Entry 3R9J (X-ray diffraction, 4.30 A resolution (low resolution: residue-level contacts below are approximate; hydrogen-bond / salt-bridge calls are withheld)); this record covers chains A and B of the 4 polymer chains in the assembly.

== Chain A (and B) ==
Name: Septum site-determining protein minD
Organism: Escherichia coli
Notes: chain B of this document is another copy of the same molecule, construct and numbering; everything in this record applies to it too
UniProt: P0AEZ3 (MIND_ECOLI); residues 1-260 here = UniProt positions 1-260
Chain sequence (260 residues; numbered 1 to 260; the number before each row is that of its first residue):
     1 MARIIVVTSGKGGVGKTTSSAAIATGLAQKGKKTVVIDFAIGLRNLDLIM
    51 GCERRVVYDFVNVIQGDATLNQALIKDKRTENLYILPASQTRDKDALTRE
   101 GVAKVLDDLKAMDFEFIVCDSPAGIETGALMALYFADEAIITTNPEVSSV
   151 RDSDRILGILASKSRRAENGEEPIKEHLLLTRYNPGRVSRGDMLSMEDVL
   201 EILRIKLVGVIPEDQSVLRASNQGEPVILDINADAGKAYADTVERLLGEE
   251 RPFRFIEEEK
Disordered / not traced: 1, 163-169, 259-260 (chain B: 1, 165-171, 259-260)
Construct notes: engineered mutation A40 (Asp in P0AEZ3)
Ligand contacts:
  - ADP (adenosine-5'-diphosphate), molecule 1: K11, G12, E146, S148
  - ADP, molecule 2: G12, G13, V14, G15, K16, T17, T18, T181, R182, I211, P212, E213, D214, V217, A235
Curated features (UniProtKB/Swiss-Prot):
  - binding site (ATP): K11 to T18

== Interface between chain A and chain B ==
Contacting residue pairs (56):
  G10(A) - L43(B)
  K11(A) - N45(B)
  G12(A) - G12(B)
  G12(A) - G13(B)
  G13(A) - G12(B)
  G13(A) - G13(B)
  I41(A) - E126(B)
  G42(A) - I125(B)
  G42(A) - R155(B)
  L43(A) - G10(B)
  L43(A) - D152(B)
  R44(A) - R151(B)
  N45(A) - K11(B)
  N45(A) - S148(B)
  N45(A) - D152(B)
  D47(A) - R151(B)
  L48(A) - V147(B)
  L48(A) - S148(B)
  L48(A) - R151(B)
  I49(A) - S148(B)
  Q90(A) - R155(B)
  R92(A) - I125(B)
  R92(A) - R155(B)
  I125(A) - G42(B)
  P145(A) - L218(B)
  E146(A) - L218(B)
  E146(A) - S221(B)
  V147(A) - L48(B)
  S148(A) - N45(B)
  S148(A) - L48(B)
  S148(A) - I49(B)
  R151(A) - R44(B)
  R151(A) - D47(B)
  R151(A) - L48(B)
  D152(A) - L43(B)
  D152(A) - N45(B)
  R155(A) - G42(B)
  R155(A) - Q90(B)
  R182(A) - R182(B)
  R187(A) - Q215(B)
  R187(A) - L218(B)
  R190(A) - Q215(B)
  D192(A) - L218(B)
  D192(A) - R219(B)
  D192(A) - N222(B)
  M193(A) - L218(B)
  Q215(A) - R187(B)
  Q215(A) - R190(B)
  L218(A) - P145(B)
  L218(A) - E146(B)
  L218(A) - R187(B)
  L218(A) - D192(B)
  L218(A) - M193(B)
  R219(A) - D192(B)
  S221(A) - E146(B)
  N222(A) - D192(B)
Other interface residues (no listed pair), chain A (35 interface residues in all): E53, T91, G124
Other interface residues (no listed pair), chain B (37 interface residues in all): I41, E53, T91, R92, G124, I159

== Overview ==
Chain A and chain B form an interface of 35 and 37 residues respectively. Chain A binds ADP. Curated
annotation (UniProt) lists 8 ATP-binding residues on chain A.
Chain A and chain B are both Septum site-determining protein minD (Escherichia coli); the structure, 4.3A
resolution structure of a MinD-MinE(I24N) protein complex, was determined by X-ray diffraction (same
publication as 3R9I).
